2HG9 - chains L and H of the 3 polymer chains in the assembly; structure by X-ray diffraction, 2.45 A resolution.

[Chain L]
Molecule: Reaction center protein L chain
Source organism: Rhodobacter sphaeroides
UniProtKB: P0C0Y8 (RCEL_RHOSH); residues 1-281 here = UniProt positions 1-281
Sequence (281 residues; row label = number of the first residue in the row):
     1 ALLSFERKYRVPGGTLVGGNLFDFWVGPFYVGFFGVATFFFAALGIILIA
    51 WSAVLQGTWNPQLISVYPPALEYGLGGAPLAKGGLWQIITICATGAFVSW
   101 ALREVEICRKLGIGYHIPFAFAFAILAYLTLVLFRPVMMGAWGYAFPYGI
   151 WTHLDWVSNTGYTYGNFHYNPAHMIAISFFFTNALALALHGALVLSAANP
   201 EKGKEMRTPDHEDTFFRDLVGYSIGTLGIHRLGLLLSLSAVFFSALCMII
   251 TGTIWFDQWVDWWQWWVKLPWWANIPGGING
Ion coordination: bacteriochlorophyll a Mg site 1 near H153 (its only coordinating residue here); bacteriochlorophyll a Mg site 2 near H173 (its only coordinating residue here); Fe ion: H190, H230 (shared with 3 residues of chain M)
Residues lining bound ligands:
  - bacteriochlorophyll a (BCL), molecule 1: I46, I49, F97, Y128, L131, F146, I150, W151, H153, L154, W156, V157
  - bacteriochlorophyll a (BCL), molecule 2: F97, F121, A124, I125, A127, Y128, L131, W156, V157, S158, T160, G161, Y162, N166, F167, H168, H173, A176, I177, F180, F181, S244, A245, C247, M248
  - bacteriochlorophyll a (BCL), molecule 3: V157, Y162, H168, F181
  - bacteriochlorophyll a (BCL), molecule 4: H168, M174, I177, S178, F181, T182, L185
  - bacteriopheophytin a (BPH), molecule 1: T38, F41, A42, G45, I49, I89, C92, A93, A96, F97, W100, E104, I117, A120, F121, F123, A124, Y128, F146, Y148, G149, I150, H153, F180, S237, L238, V241
  - bacteriopheophytin a (BPH), molecule 2: F181, A184, L185, A188, L189, F216, L219, V220
  - phosphatidylcholine (PC7; (7S)-4-hydroxy-N,N,N-trimethyl-9-oxo-7-[(palmitoyloxy)methyl]-3,5,8-trioxa-4-phosphahexacosan-1-aminium 4-oxide): I49, P61, Q62, I64, Y148, G149, I150
  - tetrabrominated phosphatidylcholine (PCK; (7R,18S,19R)-18,19-dibromo-7-{[(9S,10S)-9,10-dibromooctadecanoyl]oxy}-4-hydroxy-N,N,N-trimethyl-10-oxo-3,5,9-trioxa-4-p hosphaheptacosan-1-aminium 4-oxide): V220, G221, Y222
  - ubiquinone-10 (U10), molecule 1: V26, F29, Y30, V31, G35, T38, F39, W100, R103
  - ubiquinone-10 (U10), molecule 2: P171, M174, I175, S178, F179, T182, L185, A186, L189, H190, L193, V194, E212, D213, F216, V220, Y222, S223, I224, G225, T226, I229, L232, L236, W262, W263

[Chain H]
Molecule: Reaction center protein H chain
Source organism: Rhodobacter sphaeroides
UniProtKB: P0C0Y7 (RCEH_RHOSH); residue numbers follow UniProt; this construct covers 1-260
Sequence (260 residues; each row starts with the number of its first residue):
     1 MVGVTAFGNFDLASLAIYSFWIFLAGLIYYLQTENMREGYPLENEDGTPA
    51 ANQGPFPLPKPKTFILPHGRGTLTVPGPESEDRPIALARTAVSEGFPHAP
   101 TGDPMKDGVGPASWVARRDLPELDGHGHNKIKPMKAAAGFHVSAGKNPIG
   151 LPVRGCDLEIAGKVVDIWVDIPEQMARFLEVELKDGSTRLLPMQMVKVQS
   201 NRVHVNALSSDLFAGIPTIKSPTEVTLLEEDKICGYVAGGLMYAAPKRKS
   251 VVAAMLAEYA
Disordered / not traced: 1-10, 252-260
Ion coordination: K+: M134, A137, F140
Residues lining bound ligands: phosphatidylcholine (PC7; (7S)-4-hydroxy-N,N,N-trimethyl-9-oxo-7-[(palmitoyloxy)methyl]-3,5,8-trioxa-4-phosphahexacosan-1-aminium 4-oxide): I17, W21, L24, I28, L31

[How chain L and chain H interact]
Pairs across the interface (72):
  A1(L) - L42(H)  hydrophobic
  A1(L) - E43(H)
  A1(L) - A50(H)  hydrophobic
  L2(L) - L42(H)
  L2(L) - E43(H)  hydrogen bond (backbone-backbone)
  L3(L) - G39(H)
  L3(L) - Y40(H)  hydrophobic
  L3(L) - L42(H)  hydrophobic
  S4(L) - G39(H)  hydrogen bond (backbone-backbone)
  S4(L) - E43(H)
  S4(L) - E79(H)  hydrogen bond
  S4(L) - E81(H)
  F5(L) - G39(H)
  F5(L) - E81(H)
  R7(L) - E45(H)
  R7(L) - L87(H)
  R7(L) - A88(H)
  R7(L) - R89(H)
  R7(L) - H98(H)  hydrogen bond
  K8(L) - E81(H)  salt bridge
  K8(L) - R83(H)
  K8(L) - I85(H)
  K8(L) - L87(H)
  K8(L) - V109(H)
  K8(L) - G110(H)  hydrogen bond (backbone-backbone)
  K8(L) - S113(H)  hydrogen bond (backbone-side chain)
  K8(L) - W114(H)
  Y9(L) - G110(H)
  Y9(L) - S113(H)
  Y9(L) - V115(H)
  R10(L) - P97(H)
  R10(L) - H98(H)  hydrogen bond (backbone-backbone)
  V11(L) - L87(H)  hydrophobic
  V11(L) - P97(H)
  V11(L) - H98(H)
  V11(L) - G110(H)
  V11(L) - P111(H)
  V11(L) - Y243(H)
  P12(L) - P97(H)
  P12(L) - H98(H)
  P12(L) - M242(H)
  G13(L) - M242(H)
  G14(L) - M242(H)
  D23(L) - P97(H)
  F24(L) - G95(H)
  F24(L) - F96(H)  hydrophobic
  W25(L) - G95(H)  hydrogen bond (backbone-backbone)
  W25(L) - P97(H)
  R109(L) - M242(H)
  K110(L) - P111(H)
  K110(L) - M242(H)
  L111(L) - P111(H)
  G112(L) - P111(H)
  G112(L) - A238(H)
  A198(L) - F64(H)
  N199(L) - K62(H)  hydrogen bond
  G203(L) - I65(H)
  K204(L) - I65(H)
  E205(L) - I65(H)
  E205(L) - L66(H)
  E205(L) - P67(H)
  E205(L) - H68(H)
  M206(L) - F64(H)  hydrophobic
  M206(L) - I65(H)  hydrogen bond (backbone-backbone)
  M206(L) - L66(H)  hydrophobic
  M206(L) - P67(H)
  T208(L) - G125(H)
  P209(L) - E173(H)
  D210(L) - D124(H)
  D210(L) - G125(H)  hydrogen bond (side chain-backbone)
  D210(L) - P172(H)
  T226(L) - E173(H)  hydrogen bond
Other interface residues (no listed pair), chain L (32 interface residues in all): D213, L227
Other interface residues (no listed pair), chain H (42 interface residues in all): E94, A99, P100, E122, K130, M175

[In short]
32 residues of chain L and 42 residues of chain H are in contact; the contacts include 12 hydrogen bonds and 1
salt bridge. Polar contacts include K8(L)-E81(H), S4(L)-E79(H) and R7(L)-H98(H). Phosphatidylcholine is bound
between chain L and chain H.
Here chain L is Reaction center protein L chain and chain H is Reaction center protein H chain, both from
Rhodobacter sphaeroides. Entry 2HG9 (Reaction centre from Rhodobacter sphaeroides strain R-26.1 complexed with
tetrabrominated phosphatidylcholine) was determined by X-ray diffraction (same publication as 2HG3, 2HH1,
2HHK, 2HIT and 2HJ6).
